7ZQB - chains X and Y of the 36 polymer chains in the assembly; structure by electron microscopy, 3.88 A resolution.

== Chain X (and Y) ==
Protein: Distal tail protein
Organism: Escherichia phage T5
Notes: chain Y of this document is another copy of the same molecule, construct and numbering; everything in this record applies to it too
UniProt: Q6QGE8 (DIT_BPT5); numbering as in UniProt (aligned over 1-204)
Sequence (204 residues; row label = number of the first residue in the row):
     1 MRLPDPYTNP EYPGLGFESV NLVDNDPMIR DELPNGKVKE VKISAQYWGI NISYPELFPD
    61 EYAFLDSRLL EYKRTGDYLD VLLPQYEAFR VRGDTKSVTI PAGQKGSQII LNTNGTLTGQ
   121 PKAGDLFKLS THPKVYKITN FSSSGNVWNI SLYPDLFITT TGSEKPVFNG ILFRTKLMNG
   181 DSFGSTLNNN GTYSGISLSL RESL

== How chain X and chain Y interact ==
Residue-residue contacts (56; chain X residue first):
  Ser44(X) with Pro34(Y), hydrogen bond (side chain-backbone)
  Ala45(X) with Pro34(Y), hydrogen bond (backbone-backbone); Asn35(Y); Gly36(Y)
  Asp60(X) with Lys122(Y), salt bridge
  Asp66(X) with Tyr86(Y); Lys137(Y), salt bridge
  Ser67(X) with Ala123(Y); Gly124(Y); Thr139(Y)
  Leu70(X) with Lys137(Y); Thr139(Y); Tyr153(Y), hydrophobic
  Glu71(X) with Thr139(Y), hydrogen bond; Asn140(Y)
  Lys73(X) with Asp24(Y), salt bridge; Asp26(Y), salt bridge; Tyr153(Y)
  Arg74(X) with Ser107(Y), hydrogen bond; Leu152(Y)
  Lys176(X) with Val38(Y); Glu40(Y), salt bridge
  Leu177(X) with Arg30(Y)
  Met178(X) with Arg30(Y); Glu32(Y)
  Gly180(X) with Asp24(Y); Asp26(Y)
  Asp181(X) with Asp24(Y); Asn25(Y); Asp26(Y), hydrogen bond (backbone-backbone); Met28(Y); Arg30(Y), salt bridge
  Ser182(X) with Val23(Y); Asp24(Y); Asn25(Y)
  Phe183(X) with Leu22(Y); Val23(Y); Asp24(Y), hydrogen bond (backbone-backbone)
  Gly184(X) with Asn21(Y); Leu22(Y); Val23(Y)
  Ser185(X) with Val20(Y); Asn21(Y), hydrogen bond (backbone-side chain); Leu22(Y), hydrogen bond (backbone-backbone)
  Thr186(X) with Val20(Y); Asn21(Y), hydrogen bond
  Leu187(X) with Ser19(Y); Val20(Y), hydrogen bond (backbone-backbone); Gln85(Y)
  Asn189(X) with Glu18(Y)
  Tyr193(X) with Gln85(Y)
  Arg201(X) with Gly36(Y), hydrogen bond (side chain-backbone); Val38(Y)
  Ser203(X) with Gly36(Y); Val38(Y)
  Leu204(X) with Gly36(Y), hydrogen bond (backbone-backbone)
Also at the interface, not in a pair above, chain X (29 interface residues in all): Ala63, Tyr78, Asn188, Glu202
Also at the interface, not in a pair above, chain Y (33 interface residues in all): Lys37, Trp48, Gln108, Ile138, Ser151

== Summary ==
29 residues of chain X and 33 residues of chain Y are in contact, with 12 hydrogen bonds and 6 salt bridges.
Polar contacts include Asp60(X)-Lys122(Y), Asp66(X)-Lys137(Y) and Lys73(X)-Asp24(Y).
Chain X and chain Y are both Distal tail protein (Escherichia phage T5); the structure, Tail tip of siphophage
T5 : full structure, was determined by electron microscopy, deposited together with 7QG9, 7ZHJ, 7ZN2, 7ZN4 and
7ZQP.
